Entry 1I37 (X-ray diffraction, 2.00 A resolution); this record covers chain A.

Chain A:
Molecule: Androgen receptor
From: Rattus norvegicus
Notes: fragment: ligand-binding domain
UniProtKB: P15207 (ANDR_RAT); residues 664-919 here correspond to UniProt positions 647-902 (UniProt number = residue number - 17)
Amino-acid sequence (260 residues; numbered 660 to 919; the number before each row is that of its first residue):
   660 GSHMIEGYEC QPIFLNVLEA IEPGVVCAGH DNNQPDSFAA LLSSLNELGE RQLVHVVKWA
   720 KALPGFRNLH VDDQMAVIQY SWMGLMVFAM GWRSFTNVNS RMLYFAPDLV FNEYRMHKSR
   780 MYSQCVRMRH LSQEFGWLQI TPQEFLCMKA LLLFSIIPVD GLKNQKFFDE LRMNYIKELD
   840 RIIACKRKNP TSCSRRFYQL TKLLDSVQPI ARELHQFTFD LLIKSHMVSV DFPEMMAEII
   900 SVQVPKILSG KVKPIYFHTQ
Disordered / not traced: 660-671, 918-919
Small-molecule neighbours: 5-alpha-dihydrotestosterone (DHT): Leu701, Leu704, Asn705, Leu707, Gly708, Gln711, Trp741, Met742, Met745, Val746, Met749, Arg752, Phe764, Met780, Met787, Leu873, Phe876, Thr877, Leu880, Phe891, Met895
Swiss-Prot annotation at these positions:
  - binding site (17beta-hydroxy-5alpha-androstan-3-one): Asn705, Arg752, Thr877
  - site: Lys720 (Interaction with coactivator LXXL and FXXFY motifs), Glu897 (Interaction with coactivator FXXLF and FXXFY motifs)
  - modified residue: Tyr915 (Phosphotyrosine)
  - cross-link (Glycyl lysine isopeptide (Lys-Gly)): Lys845 (interchain with G-Cter in ubiquitin), Lys847 (interchain with G-Cter in ubiquitin)
Reported in the primary citation:
  - binding site for 5-alpha-dihydrotestosterone: Leu704, Asn705, Gln711, Met745, Arg752, Phe764, Thr877
  - mutagenesis - T877D, T877K: abolished binding to androgen (citing earlier work)
  - disease-associated variants - H917R: abolished signaling (citing earlier work)
  - mutagenesis - T877A: increased signaling in response to progesterone (citing earlier work)
  - mutagenesis - T877A: increased signaling in response to flutamide (citing earlier work)
  - mutagenesis - T877A: increased signaling in response to estradiol (citing earlier work)

Summary:
Ligands of chain A: 5-alpha-dihydrotestosterone. Curated annotation (UniProt) lists 3 residues binding
17beta-hydroxy-5alpha-androstan-3-one. The paper reports a binding site for 5-alpha-dihydrotestosterone at
Leu704, Asn705 and Gln711 among others; T877D and T877K abolish binding to androgen; 4 substitutions were
tested in all.
Chain A is Androgen receptor (Rattus norvegicus); the structure, Crystal structure of the rat androgen
receptor ligand binding domain complex with dihydrotestosterone, was determined by X-ray diffraction (same
publication as 1I38).
